8HBD - chains A and R of the 6 polymer chains in the assembly; structure by electron microscopy, 2.99 A resolution.

[Chain A]
Name: Guanine nucleotide-binding protein G(i) subunit alpha-1
Organism: Homo sapiens
Reference sequence: P63096 (GNAI1_HUMAN); numbering as in UniProt (aligned over 1-354)
Amino-acid sequence (354 residues; numbered 1 to 354; the number before each row is that of its first residue):
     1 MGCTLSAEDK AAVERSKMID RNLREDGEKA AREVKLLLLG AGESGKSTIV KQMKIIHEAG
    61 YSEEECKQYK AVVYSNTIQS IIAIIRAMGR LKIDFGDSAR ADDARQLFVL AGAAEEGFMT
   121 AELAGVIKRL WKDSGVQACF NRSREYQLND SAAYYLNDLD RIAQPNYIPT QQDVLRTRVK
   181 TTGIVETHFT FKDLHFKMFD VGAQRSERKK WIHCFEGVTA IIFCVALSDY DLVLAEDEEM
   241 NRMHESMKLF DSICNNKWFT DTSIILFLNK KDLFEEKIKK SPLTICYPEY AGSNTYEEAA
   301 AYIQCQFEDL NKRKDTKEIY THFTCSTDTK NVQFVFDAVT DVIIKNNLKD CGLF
Unresolved in the structure: 1-4, 43-44, 56-181, 234-240
Construct notes: conflict Ala203 (Gly in P63096), Ser326 (Ala in P63096)
UniProt features mapped onto this chain:
  - region: Lys35 to Thr48 (G1 motif), Asp173 to Thr181 (G2 motif), Phe196 to Gly202, Gln204, Arg205 (G3 motif), Ile265 to Asp272 (G4 motif), Thr324, Cys325, Thr327 to Thr329 (G5 motif)
  - binding site (GTP): Glu43 to Thr48, Ser151, Leu175 to Thr181, Asp200 to Gly202, Gln204, Asn269 to Asp272
  - binding site (Mg(2+)): Ser47, Thr181
  - modified residue: Arg178 (ADP-ribosylarginine), Gln204 (Deamidated glutamine), Cys351 (ADP-ribosylcysteine)
  - lipidation: Gly2 (N-myristoyl glycine), Cys3 (S-palmitoyl cysteine)
  - natural variant: Gly40 (G40C: In NEDHISB; G40R: In NEDHISB), Gly45 (G45D: In NEDHISB), Thr48 (T48I: In NEDHISB; T48K: In NEDHISB), Gln52 (Q52P: In NEDHISB), Ser75 (deletion: In NEDHISB; uncertain significance), Gln172 (deletion: In NEDHISB), Asp173 (D173V: In NEDHISB), Glu186 to Phe189 (deletion: In NEDHISB; uncertain significance), Cys224 (C224Y: In NEDHISB), Lys270 (K270N: In NEDHISB; K270R: In NEDHISB), Asp272 (D272G: In NEDHISB), Val332 (V332E: In NEDHISB; uncertain significance)
  - mutagenesis: Gly42 (G42R: Abolishes switch to an activated conformation and dissociation from beta and gamma subunits upon GTP binding. Abolishes interaction with RGS family members), Glu116 (E116L: Enhances interaction (inactive GDP-bound) with RGS14), Gln147 (Q147L: Enhances interaction (inactive GDP-bound) with RGS14), Glu245 (E245L: Enhances interaction (inactive GDP-bound) with RGS14)

[Chain R]
Name: Endothelin receptor type B, Oplophorus-luciferin 2-monooxygenase catalytic subunit chimera
Organism: Homo sapiens
Notes: EC 1.13.12.13
Reference sequence: P24530 (EDNRB_HUMAN); residues 27-424 carry their UniProt numbers (398 of 556 residues fall inside the UniProt entry; the rest is not from it)
Amino-acid sequence (603 residues; numbered -20 to 582; the number before each row is that of its first residue; numbers below 1 keep their minus sign (Met-20 is residue -20)):
   -20 MDSKGSSQKG SRLLLLLVVS NLLLCQGVVS DYKDDDDVDH HHHHHHHEER GFPPDRATPL
    40 LQTAEIMTPP TKTLWPKGSN ASLARSLAPA EVPKGDRTAG SPPRTISPPP CQGPIEIKET
   100 FKYINTVVSC LVFVLGIIGN STLLRIIYKN KCMRNGPNIL IASLALGDLL HIVIDIPINV
   160 YKLLAEDWPF GAEMCKLVPF IQKASVGITV LSLCALSIDR YRAVASWSRI KGIGVPKWTA
   220 VEIVLIWVVS VVLAVPEAIG FDIITMDYKG SYLRICLLHP VQKTAFMQFY KTAKDWWLFS
   280 FYFCLPLAIT AFFYTLMTCE MLRKKSGMQI ALNDHLKQRR EVAKTVFCLV LVFALCWLPL
   340 HLSRILKLTL YNQNDPNRCE LLSFLLVLDY IGINMASLNS CINPIALYLV SKRFKNCFKS
   400 CLCCWCQSFE EKQSLEEKQS CLKFKVFTLE DFVGDWEQTA AYNLDQVLEQ GGVSSLLQNL
   460 AVSVTPIQRI VRSGENALKI DIHVIIPYEG LSADQMAQIE EVFKVVYPVD DHHFKVILPY
   520 GTLVIDGVTP NMLNYFGRPY EGIAVFDGKK ITVTGTLWNG NKIIDERLIT PDGSMLFRVT
   580 INS
Unresolved in the structure: -20 to 89, 172, 303-310, 400-582
Disulfide bonds: Cys90-Cys358
Construct notes: initiating methionine (-20); expression tag (-19 to 26)
UniProt features mapped onto this chain:
  - modified residue (Phosphoserine): Ser305, Ser419
  - lipidation (S-palmitoyl cysteine): Cys402, Cys403, Cys405
  - glycosylation: Asn59 (N-linked (GlcNAc...) asparagine)

[Chain A / chain R interface]
Pairs across the interface - 32 pairs, chain A then chain R:
  Arg24(A) - Ile212(R)
  Gly27(A) - Ile212(R)
  Glu28(A) - Ile212(R)
  Ala31(A) - Lys210(R)
  Arg32(A) - Arg208(R)
  Arg32(A) - Lys210(R)  hydrogen bond (side chain-backbone)
  Asp261(A) - Arg392(R)  salt bridge
  Glu318(A) - Asp313(R)
  Tyr320(A) - Asp313(R)
  Tyr320(A) - His314(R)
  Thr340(A) - Trp206(R)
  Asp341(A) - His314(R)  salt bridge
  Ile343(A) - Trp206(R)
  Ile343(A) - Lys210(R)
  Ile344(A) - Arg318(R)
  Asn347(A) - Ala202(R)
  Asn347(A) - Ile209(R)
  Lys349(A) - Arg392(R)
  Asp350(A) - Asn134(R)  hydrogen bond
  Asp350(A) - Pro136(R)
  Cys351(A) - Pro136(R)  hydrophobic
  Cys351(A) - Ile140(R)
  Cys351(A) - Arg199(R)
  Cys351(A) - Ala202(R)  hydrophobic
  Gly352(A) - Val389(R)
  Gly352(A) - Ser390(R)
  Leu353(A) - Arg199(R)
  Leu353(A) - Val389(R)
  Leu353(A) - Ser390(R)
  Phe354(A) - Gln317(R)
  Phe354(A) - Ser390(R)  hydrogen bond (backbone-side chain)
  Phe354(A) - Lys391(R)
Also at the interface, not in a pair above, chain A (21 interface residues in all): Lys345, Leu348
Also at the interface, not in a pair above, chain R (26 interface residues in all): Asn137, Asp198, Val203, Ser205, Gly211, Val321, Val325, Leu386

[In short]
21 residues of chain A and 26 residues of chain R are in contact; the contacts include 3 hydrogen bonds and 2
salt bridges. Polar contacts include Asp261(A)-Arg392(R), Asp341(A)-His314(R) and Arg32(A)-Lys210(R).
Chain A is Guanine nucleotide-binding protein G(i) subunit alpha-1 and chain R is Endothelin receptor type B,
Oplophorus-luciferin 2-monooxygenase catalytic subunit chimera, both from Homo sapiens; the structure, Cryo-EM
structure of IRL1620-bound ETBR-Gi complex, was determined by electron microscopy (same publication as 8HCQ
and 8HCX).
